2X6K - chains A and B; structure by X-ray diffraction, 3.50 A resolution.

# Chain A (and B)
Protein: Phosphotidylinositol 3 kinase 59F
Organism: Drosophila melanogaster
Notes: EC 2.7.1.137, 2.7.1.153, 2.7.1.154; fragment: helical domain, kinase domain, residues 258-949; chain B of this document is another copy of the same molecule, construct and numbering; everything in this record applies to it too
UniProtKB: Q9W1M7 (Q9W1M7_DROME); residue numbers follow UniProt; this construct covers 258-949
Amino-acid sequence (696 residues; row label = number of the first residue in the row):
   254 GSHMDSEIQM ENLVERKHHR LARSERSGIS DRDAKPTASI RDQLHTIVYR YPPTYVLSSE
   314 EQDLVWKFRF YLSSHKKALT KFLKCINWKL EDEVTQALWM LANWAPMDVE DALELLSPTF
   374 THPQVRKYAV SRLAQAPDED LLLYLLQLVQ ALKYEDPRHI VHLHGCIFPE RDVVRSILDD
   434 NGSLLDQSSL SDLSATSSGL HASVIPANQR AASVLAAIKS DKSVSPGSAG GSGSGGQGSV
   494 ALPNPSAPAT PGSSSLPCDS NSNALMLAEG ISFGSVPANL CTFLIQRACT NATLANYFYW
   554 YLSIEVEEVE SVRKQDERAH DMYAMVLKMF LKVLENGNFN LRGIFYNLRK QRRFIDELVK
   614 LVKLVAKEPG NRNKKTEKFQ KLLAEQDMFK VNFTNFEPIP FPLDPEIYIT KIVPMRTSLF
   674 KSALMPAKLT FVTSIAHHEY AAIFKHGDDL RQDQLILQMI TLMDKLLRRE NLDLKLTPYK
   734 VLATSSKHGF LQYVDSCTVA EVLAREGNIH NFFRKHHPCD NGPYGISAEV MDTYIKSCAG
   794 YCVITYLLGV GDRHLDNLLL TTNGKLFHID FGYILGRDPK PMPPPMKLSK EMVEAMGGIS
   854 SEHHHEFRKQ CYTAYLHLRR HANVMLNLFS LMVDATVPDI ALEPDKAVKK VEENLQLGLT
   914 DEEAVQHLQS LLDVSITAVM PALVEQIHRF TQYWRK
Not modelled in the structure: 254-290, 423-530, 949 (chain B: 254-290, 424-530, 564-565)
Sequence notes: engineered mutation Ala455 (Gly in Q9W1M7)
Small-molecule neighbours: pi-103 (X6K; 3-(4-morpholin-4-ylpyrido[3',2':4,5]furo[3,2-d]pyrimidin-2-yl)phenol): Phe673, Lys674, Ser675, Ile696, Lys698, Asp706, Tyr732, Leu744, Gln745, Tyr746, Val747, Ser749, Thr751, Leu812, Phe820, Ile822, Asp823
From the paper describing this entry:
  - binding site for pi-103: Lys698, Asp706, Val747, Asp823
  - catalytic residues: His807 (proposed by the authors, not directly observed)
  - specificity-determining residues: Phe673, Tyr746 (proposed by the authors, not directly observed)

# How chain A and chain B interact
Residue-residue contacts (54; chain A residue first):
  Asp805(A) - Tyr946(B)  hydrogen bond (backbone-side chain)
  Arg806(A) - Tyr946(B)
  Arg806(A) - Trp947(B)
  His807(A) - Trp947(B)
  Leu808(A) - Trp947(B)  hydrophobic
  Asp831(A) - Tyr946(B)  hydrogen bond
  Lys833(A) - Tyr946(B)
  Lys833(A) - Lys949(B)
  Pro834(A) - Arg942(B)
  Met835(A) - Arg942(B)
  Met835(A) - Tyr946(B)
  Pro836(A) - Phe943(B)
  Pro836(A) - Tyr946(B)
  Pro837(A) - Phe943(B)
  Pro837(A) - Tyr946(B)
  Pro838(A) - Phe943(B)
  Lys840(A) - Tyr946(B)
  Lys840(A) - Trp947(B)
  Leu841(A) - Trp947(B)  hydrogen bond (backbone-side chain)
  Glu915(A) - Glu915(B)
  Val918(A) - Gln919(B)
  Gln919(A) - Glu915(B)
  Gln919(A) - Gln919(B)
  Gln919(A) - Gln922(B)  hydrogen bond (backbone-side chain)
  Gln922(A) - Gln919(B)  hydrogen bond (side chain-backbone)
  Gln922(A) - Gln922(B)
  Thr930(A) - Ile940(B)
  Ala931(A) - Ile940(B)
  Ala931(A) - Phe943(B)  hydrophobic
  Ala931(A) - Thr944(B)  hydrogen bond (backbone-side chain)
  Val932(A) - Trp947(B)
  Val937(A) - Thr944(B)
  Gln939(A) - Met835(B)
  Ile940(A) - Ala931(B)  hydrophobic
  Ile940(A) - Val937(B)  hydrophobic
  Phe943(A) - Pro836(B)
  Phe943(A) - Pro837(B)  hydrophobic
  Phe943(A) - Pro838(B)
  Phe943(A) - Val927(B)  hydrophobic
  Phe943(A) - Ala931(B)  hydrophobic
  Thr944(A) - Ala931(B)  hydrogen bond (side chain-backbone)
  Tyr946(A) - Gly804(B)
  Tyr946(A) - Asp805(B)  hydrogen bond (side chain-backbone)
  Tyr946(A) - Arg806(B)
  Tyr946(A) - Asp831(B)  hydrogen bond
  Tyr946(A) - Lys833(B)
  Tyr946(A) - Met835(B)
  Tyr946(A) - Pro836(B)  hydrophobic
  Tyr946(A) - Pro837(B)
  Trp947(A) - His807(B)
  Trp947(A) - Leu808(B)  hydrophobic
  Trp947(A) - Lys840(B)
  Trp947(A) - Leu841(B)  hydrogen bond (side chain-backbone)
  Trp947(A) - Ser842(B)
Interface residues without a listed pair, chain A (33 interface residues in all): Gly804, Ser842, Ser923, Asp926, Val927, Arg942
Interface residues without a listed pair, chain B (33 interface residues in all): Pro834, Val918, His920, Ser923, Asp926, Thr930

# In short
Chain A and chain B each contribute 33 residues to their interface, with 10 hydrogen bonds. Polar pairs
include Asp805(A)-Tyr946(B), Asp831(A)-Tyr946(B) and Leu841(A)-Trp947(B). Chain A binds pi-103. The paper
reports the catalytic residue His807(A); a binding site for pi-103 at Lys698(A), Asp706(A) and Val747(A) among
others.
Chain A and chain B are both Phosphotidylinositol 3 kinase 59F (Drosophila melanogaster); the structure, The
crystal structure of the drosophila class III PI3-kinase VPS34 in complex with pi-103, was determined by X-ray
diffraction (same publication as 2X6H, 2X6I and 2X6J).
